PDB entry 8TP8 | X-ray diffraction, 2.74 A resolution | chains A and U of the 6 polymer chains in the assembly

# Chain A
Molecule: DeoR-family transcriptional regulator
From: Caulobacter vibrioides NA1000
Reference sequence: A0A0H3C5Q6 (A0A0H3C5Q6_CAUVN); residues 1-327 here = UniProt positions 1-327
Chain sequence (347 residues; row label = number of the first residue in the row; numbers below 1 keep their minus sign (Met-19 is residue -19)):
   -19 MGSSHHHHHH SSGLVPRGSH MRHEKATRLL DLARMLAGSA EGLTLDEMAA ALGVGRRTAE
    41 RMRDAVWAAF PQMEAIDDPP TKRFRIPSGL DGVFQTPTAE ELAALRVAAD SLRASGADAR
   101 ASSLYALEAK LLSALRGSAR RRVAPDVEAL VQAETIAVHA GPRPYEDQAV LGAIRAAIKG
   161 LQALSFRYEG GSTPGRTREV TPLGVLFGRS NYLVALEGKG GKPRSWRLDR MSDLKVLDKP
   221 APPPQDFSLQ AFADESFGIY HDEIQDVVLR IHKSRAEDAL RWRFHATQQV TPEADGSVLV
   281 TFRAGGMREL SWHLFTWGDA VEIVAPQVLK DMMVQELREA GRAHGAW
Not modelled in the structure: -19 to 0, 72-73
Differences from the reference sequence: initiating methionine (-19); expression tag (-18 to 0)
From the paper describing this entry:
  - conformationally variable residues (order/disorder transition): Gly72 to Gln75
  - self-association interface (contacts with another copy of this molecule): Leu10
  - mutagenesis - L10E (75-fold), E40A (7-fold), E40K (83-fold), T61A/K62A (1.2 +/- 0.2 uM), V73P/F74P (133.2 +/- 10.4 nM): decreased binding to the 21-nt DNA strand (chain U)
  - binding site for the 3-nt DNA strand: Tyr168, Ser172, Arg178, Arg189, Tyr192, Arg204, Trp206, Arg207, Tyr240, Arg288
  - binding site for the 21-nt DNA strand (chain U): Arg8, Arg36, Arg37, Thr38, Glu40, Arg41, Arg43, Thr61, Lys62
  - specificity-determining residues: Arg37, Arg41
  - mutagenesis - R37A, R41A: abolished binding to the 21-nt DNA strand (chain U)
  - mutagenesis - L10E, E40A (7-fold), E40K (83-fold), T61A/K62A (Kd of 1.2 +/- 0.2 uM), V73P/F74P: decreased binding to the 21-nt DNA strand
  - binding site for the 21-nt DNA strand: Arg2, Arg8, Arg37, Thr38, Arg41, Thr61
  - binding site for the 21-nt DNA strand: Arg36, Glu40, Arg43, Lys62
  - mutagenesis - R37A, R41A: abolished binding to the 21-nt DNA strand

# Chain U
Molecule: 21-nt DNA strand
Sequence (21 nucleotides; row label = number of the first residue in the row):
     1 ATACGACAGT TACTGTCGTA T

# Chain A / chain U interface
Pairs across the interface (16; chain A residue first):
  Glu4(A) with DC13(U), phosphate contact
  Lys5(A) with DA12(U), salt bridge to the phosphate; DC13(U), phosphate contact
  Leu25(A) with DT2(U), sugar contact; DA3(U), phosphate contact
  Arg36(A) with DT2(U), salt bridge to the phosphate
  Arg37(A) with DC4(U), base contact; DG5(U), hydrogen bond to the base
  Glu40(A) with DC4(U), base contact
  Arg43(A) with DA3(U), salt bridge to the phosphate
  Pro60(A) with DA1(U), sugar contact
  Thr61(A) with DA1(U), phosphate contact; DT2(U), hydrogen bond to the phosphate
  Lys62(A) with DT2(U), phosphate contact; DA3(U), salt bridge to the phosphate
  Phe64(A) with DA3(U), phosphate contact
Other interface residues (no listed pair), chain A (14 interface residues in all): Thr24, Asp26, Arg41
Other interface residues (no listed pair), chain U (9 interface residues in all): DA6, DC7

# In short
The interface between chain A and chain U involves 14 residues on one side and 9 on the other, with 2 hydrogen
bonds and 4 salt bridges. Polar pairs include Arg37(A)-DG5(U), Thr61(A)-DT2(U) and Lys5(A)-DA12(U). The paper
reports a binding site for the 3-nt DNA strand at Tyr168(A), Ser172(A) and Arg178(A) among others; L10E, E40A
and E40K of chain A, among others, reduce binding to the 21-nt DNA strand (chain U); 7 substitutions were
tested in all.
Chain A is DeoR-family transcriptional regulator (Caulobacter vibrioides NA1000) and chain U is a 21-nt DNA
strand; the structure, Structure of the C. crescentus WYL-activator, DriD, bound to ssDNA and cognate DNA, was
determined by X-ray diffraction together with 8TPK from the same study.
